8TW0 - chains A and C of the 3 polymer chains in the assembly; structure by X-ray diffraction, 1.53 A resolution.

== Chain A ==
Name: Collagen Mimetic Peptide A
Sequence (32 residues; numbered 0 to 31; the number before each row is that of its first residue; numbering starts at 0):
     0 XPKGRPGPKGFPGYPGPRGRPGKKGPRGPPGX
Modified residues: ACE (acetyl group) at position 0, NH2 (amino group) at position 31; Pro5, Pro11, Pro14, Pro20, Pro29 (4-hydroxyproline; HYP)

== Chain C ==
Name: Collagen Mimetic Peptide C
Sequence (32 residues; numbered 0 to 31; the number before each row is that of its first residue; numbering starts at 0):
     0 XPDGDRGPRGPPGYPGDDGPEGDPGPPGDPGX
Not modelled in the structure: 31
Modified residues: ACE (acetyl group) at position 0, NH2 (amino group) at position 31; Pro11, Pro14, Pro23, Pro29 (4-hydroxyproline; HYP)

== How chain A and chain C interact ==
Residue-residue contacts (51; chain A residue first):
  Pro1(A) with ACE_0(C)
  Gly3(A) with ACE_0(C); Pro1(C)
  Arg4(A) with Asp2(C); Gly3(C), hydrogen bond (backbone-backbone)
  Gly6(A) with Gly3(C); Asp4(C)
  Pro7(A) with Gly3(C); Arg5(C); Gly6(C), hydrogen bond (backbone-backbone)
  Lys8(A) with Arg5(C), hydrogen bond (backbone-side chain)
  Gly9(A) with Arg5(C); Gly6(C); Pro7(C)
  Phe10(A) with Arg5(C); Arg8(C); Gly9(C), hydrogen bond (backbone-backbone)
  Pro11(A) with Arg8(C), hydrogen bond (backbone-side chain)
  Gly12(A) with Arg8(C); Gly9(C); Pro10(C)
  Tyr13(A) with Arg8(C); Pro11(C); Gly12(C), hydrogen bond (backbone-backbone)
  Gly15(A) with Gly12(C); Tyr13(C)
  Pro16(A) with Gly12(C); Pro14(C); Gly15(C), hydrogen bond (backbone-backbone)
  Gly18(A) with Gly15(C); Asp16(C)
  Arg19(A) with Asp17(C), salt bridge; Gly18(C), hydrogen bond (backbone-backbone)
  Pro20(A) with Gly18(C)
  Gly21(A) with Gly18(C); Pro19(C)
  Lys22(A) with Glu20(C), salt bridge; Gly21(C), hydrogen bond (backbone-backbone)
  Gly24(A) with Gly21(C); Asp22(C)
  Pro25(A) with Glu20(C); Gly21(C); Pro23(C); Gly24(C), hydrogen bond (backbone-backbone)
  Gly27(A) with Gly24(C); Pro25(C)
  Pro28(A) with Gly24(C); Pro26(C); Gly27(C), hydrogen bond (backbone-backbone)
  Gly30(A) with Gly27(C); Asp28(C)
Also at the interface, not in a pair above, chain A (31 interface residues in all): Lys2, Pro5, Pro14, Arg17, Lys23, Arg26, Pro29, NH2_31
Also at the interface, not in a pair above, chain C (30 interface residues in all): Pro29
The authors on this interface:
  - specific contacts: Phe10(A)-Arg5(C), Tyr13(A)-Arg8(C)

== In short ==
31 residues of chain A and 30 residues of chain C are in contact; the contacts include 11 hydrogen bonds and 2
salt bridges. Polar contacts include Arg19(A)-Asp17(C), Lys22(A)-Glu20(C) and Lys8(A)-Arg5(C). The paper
describes contacts between Phe10(A) and Arg5(C) and Tyr13(A) and Arg8(C).
Chain A is Collagen Mimetic Peptide A and chain C is Collagen Mimetic Peptide C; the structure, Crystal
Structure of a synthetic ABC heterotrimeric Collagen-like Peptide at 1.53 A, was determined by X-ray
diffraction.
